Entry 3HR7 (X-ray diffraction, 1.80 A resolution); this record covers chains A and B.

[Chain A (and B)]
Name: Shikimate kinase
Organism: Helicobacter pylori
Notes: EC 2.7.1.71; chain B of this document is another copy of the same molecule, construct and numbering; everything in this record applies to it too
Reference sequence: P56073 (AROK_HELPY); numbering as in UniProt (aligned over 1-162)
Amino-acid sequence (168 residues; each row starts with the number of its first residue; numbers below 1 keep their minus sign (His-5 is residue -5)):
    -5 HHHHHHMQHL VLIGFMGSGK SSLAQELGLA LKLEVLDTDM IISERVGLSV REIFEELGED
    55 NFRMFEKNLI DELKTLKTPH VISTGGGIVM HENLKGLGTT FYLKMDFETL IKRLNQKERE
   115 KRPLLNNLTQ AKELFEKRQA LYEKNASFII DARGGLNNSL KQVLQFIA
Not modelled in the structure: -5 to 0, 108-118 (chain B: -5 to 0, 111-117)
Differences from the reference sequence: expression tag (-5 to 0)
UniProt features mapped onto this chain:
  - region: Asn109 to Thr123 (LID domain)
  - binding site (ATP): Gly11 to Ser16, Arg116
  - binding site (Mg(2+)): Ser15
  - binding site (substrate): Asp33, Arg57, Gly80, Arg132
Reported in the primary citation:
  - contacts within the chain: Glu53-Arg57 (hydrogen bond), Arg57-Glu60 (hydrogen bond)
  - conformationally variable residues (order/disorder transition): Leu108 to Leu118
  - mutagenesis - D33A, D33E, F48A, R57A, R57K, R116A, R116K, R132A, R132K: abolished catalytic activity
  - mutagenesis - M10A, F48Y: decreased catalytic activity
  - mutagenesis - M10A (Tm = 55 degC): increased stability
  - mutagenesis - D33A (Tm = 41 degC): decreased stability
  - mutagenesis - F48A: abolished binding to shikimate
  - mutagenesis - M10A (Kd 34 uM), F48Y (Kd 5.2 uM): decreased binding to shikimate
  - mutagenesis - E114A (Kd 0.33 uM): unchanged binding to shikimate
  - mutagenesis - F48A, R57A, R132A, R132K: abolished binding to NSC162535
  - catalytic residues: Arg116 (citing earlier work)
  - catalytic residues: Asp33 (proposed by the authors, not directly observed)
  - mutagenesis - E114A: unchanged binding to NSC162535

[How chain A and chain B interact]
Residue-residue contacts (43):
  Phe9(A) - Glu50(B)
  Met10(A) - Arg45(B)  hydrogen bond
  Met10(A) - Glu46(B)
  Met10(A) - Glu49(B)
  Met10(A) - Glu50(B)  hydrogen bond (backbone-side chain)
  Asp33(A) - Glu49(B)
  Glu38(A) - Asn120(B)
  Arg39(A) - Asn121(B)
  Val40(A) - Leu122(B)
  Val40(A) - Ala125(B)
  Gly41(A) - Asn120(B)
  Leu42(A) - Ile105(B)  hydrophobic
  Leu42(A) - Leu108(B)  hydrophobic
  Arg45(A) - Met10(B)  hydrogen bond
  Glu46(A) - Met10(B)
  Glu46(A) - Leu108(B)
  Phe48(A) - Phe48(B)  hydrophobic
  Glu49(A) - Met10(B)
  Glu49(A) - Asp33(B)
  Glu49(A) - Gly80(B)  hydrogen bond (side chain-backbone)
  Glu50(A) - Phe9(B)
  Glu50(A) - Met10(B)  hydrogen bond (side chain-backbone)
  Glu50(A) - Leu104(B)
  Glu50(A) - Leu108(B)
  Glu50(A) - Arg132(B)
  Leu51(A) - Ala125(B)
  Leu51(A) - Phe129(B)
  Leu51(A) - Arg132(B)
  Gly52(A) - Arg132(B)
  Glu53(A) - Glu53(B)
  Glu53(A) - Arg57(B)  salt bridge
  Asn55(A) - Leu128(B)
  Arg57(A) - Glu53(B)  salt bridge
  Phe59(A) - Gln124(B)
  Phe59(A) - Leu128(B)  hydrophobic
  Gly80(A) - Glu49(B)  hydrogen bond (backbone-side chain)
  Met84(A) - Glu53(B)
  Leu128(A) - Asn55(B)
  Leu128(A) - Phe59(B)  hydrophobic
  Phe129(A) - Leu51(B)  hydrophobic
  Arg132(A) - Glu50(B)
  Arg132(A) - Leu51(B)  hydrogen bond (side chain-backbone)
  Arg132(A) - Gly52(B)
Interface residues without a listed pair, chain A (29 interface residues in all): Met58, Gly79, Gly81, Leu104, Tyr136
Interface residues without a listed pair, chain B (28 interface residues in all): Leu42, Met58

[Overview]
29 residues of chain A face 28 of chain B across their interface; the contacts include 7 hydrogen bonds and 2
salt bridges. Polar contacts include Glu53(A)-Arg57(B), Met10(A)-Arg45(B) and Met10(A)-Glu50(B). From the
paper: catalytic residues Arg116(A) and Asp33(A); D33A, D33E and F48A of chain A, among others, abolish
catalytic activity; 12 substitutions were tested in all.
Chain A and chain B are both Shikimate kinase (Helicobacter pylori); the structure, Crystal structure of the
shikimate kinase-sulfate complex from Helicobacter pylori, was determined by X-ray diffraction, deposited
together with 3N2E, 3MRS and 3MUF.
